Entry 2W6F (X-ray diffraction, 6.00 A resolution (low resolution: residue-level contacts below are approximate; hydrogen-bond / salt-bridge calls are withheld)); this record covers chains C and G of the 7 polymer chains in the assembly.

== Chain C ==
Molecule: ATP synthase subunit alpha heart isoform, mitochondrial
Source organism: Bos taurus
Notes: EC 3.6.3.14
Reference sequence: P19483 (ATPA1_BOVIN); residues -42 to 510 here correspond to UniProt positions 1-553 (UniProt number = residue number + 43)
Sequence (553 residues; each row starts with the number of its first residue; numbers below 1 keep their minus sign (Met-42 is residue -42)):
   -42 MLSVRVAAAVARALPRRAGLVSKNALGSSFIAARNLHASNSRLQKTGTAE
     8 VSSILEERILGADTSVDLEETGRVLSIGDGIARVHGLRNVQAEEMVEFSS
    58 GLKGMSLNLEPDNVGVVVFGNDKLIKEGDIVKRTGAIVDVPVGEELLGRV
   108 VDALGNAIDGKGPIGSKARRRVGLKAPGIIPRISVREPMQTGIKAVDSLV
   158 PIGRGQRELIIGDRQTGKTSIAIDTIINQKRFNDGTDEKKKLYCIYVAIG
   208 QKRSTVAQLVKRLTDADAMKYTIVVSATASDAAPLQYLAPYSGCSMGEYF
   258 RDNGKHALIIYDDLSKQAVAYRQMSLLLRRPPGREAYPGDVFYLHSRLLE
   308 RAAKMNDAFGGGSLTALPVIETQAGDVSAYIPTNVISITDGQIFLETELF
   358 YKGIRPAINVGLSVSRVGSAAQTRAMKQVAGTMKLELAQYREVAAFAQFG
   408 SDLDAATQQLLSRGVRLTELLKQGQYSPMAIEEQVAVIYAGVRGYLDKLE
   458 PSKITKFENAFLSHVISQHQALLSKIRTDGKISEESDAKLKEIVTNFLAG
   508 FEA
Not modelled in the structure: -42 to 18
Curated features (UniProtKB/Swiss-Prot):
  - binding site (ATP): Gln172, Gly174, Lys175, Thr176, Ser177, Gln430, Gln432
  - binding site (Mg(2+)): Thr176, Asp269
  - site: Ser370 (Required for activity)
  - modified residue: Gln1 (Pyrrolidone carboxylic acid), Ser10 (Phosphoserine), Ser22 (Phosphoserine), Ser33 (Phosphoserine), Ser63 (Phosphoserine), Lys80 (N6-acetyllysine), Lys83 (N6-acetyllysine), Lys89 (N6-acetyllysine), Thr91 (Phosphothreonine), Lys118 (N6-acetyllysine), Ser123 (Phosphoserine), Lys124 (N6-acetyllysine), Ser141 (Phosphoserine), Arg161 (Omega-N-methylarginine), Lys187 (N6-acetyllysine), Lys196 (N6-acetyllysine), Lys197 (N6-acetyllysine), Lys218 (N6-acetyllysine), Lys262 (N6-acetyllysine), Lys384 (N6-acetyllysine) and 6 more in UniProt
  - glycosylation: Ser33 (O-linked (GlcNAc) serine)

== Chain G ==
Molecule: ATP synthase subunit gamma, mitochondrial
Source organism: Bos taurus
Notes: EC 3.6.3.14
Reference sequence: P05631 (ATPG_BOVIN); residues -24 to 273 here correspond to UniProt positions 1-298 (UniProt number = residue number + 25)
Sequence (298 residues; numbered -24 to 273; the number before each row is that of its first residue; numbers below 1 keep their minus sign (Met-24 is residue -24)):
   -24 MFSRAGVAGLSAWTVQPQWIQVRNMATLKDITRRLKSIKNIQKITKSMKM
    26 VAAAKYARAERELKPARVYGVGSLALYEKADIKTPEDKKKHLIIGVSSDR
    76 GLCGAIHSSVAKQMKSEAANLAAAGKEVKIIGVGDKIRSILHRTHSDQFL
   126 VTFKEVGRRPPTFGDASVIALELLNSGYEFDEGSIIFNRFRSVISYKTEE
   176 KPIFSLDTISSAESMSIYDDIDADVLRNYQEYSLANIIYYSLKESTTSEQ
   226 SARMTAMDNASKNASEMIDKLTLTFNRTRQAVITKELIEIISGAAALD
Not modelled in the structure: -24 to 0, 45-76, 91-208, 273
Curated features (UniProtKB/Swiss-Prot):
  - modified residue: Lys14 (N6-acetyllysine), Lys24 (N6-succinyllysine), Lys30 (N6-acetyllysine), Lys90 (N6-acetyllysine), Ser121 (Phosphoserine), Lys129 (N6-acetyllysine), Lys172 (N6-acetyllysine), Lys245 (N6-succinyllysine)

== How chain C and chain G interact ==
Pairs across the interface (9; chain C residue first):
  Arg286(C) with Ala271(G)
  Pro288(C) with Gly268(G); Ala271(G); Leu272(G)
  Pro289(C) with Ser267(G); Gly268(G); Ala271(G)
  Arg291(C) with Glu264(G)
  Glu292(C) with Glu264(G)
Also at the interface, not in a pair above, chain C (7 interface residues in all): Gly290, Ala293

== Overview ==
The interface between chain C and chain G involves 7 residues on one side and 5 on the other. UniProt lists 7
ATP-binding residues and Mg2+-binding residues Thr176(C) and Asp269(C) on chain C.
Here chain C is ATP synthase subunit alpha heart isoform, mitochondrial and chain G is ATP synthase subunit
gamma, mitochondrial, both from Bos taurus. Entry 2W6F (Low resolution structures of bovine mitochondrial
F1-ATPase during controlled dehydration: Hydration State 2) was determined by X-ray diffraction together with
2W6E, 2W6G, 2W6H, 2W6I and 2W6J from the same study.
